5ND3 - chains C and B of the 3 polymer chains in the assembly; structure by electron microscopy, 6.10 A resolution (low resolution: residue-level contacts below are approximate; hydrogen-bond / salt-bridge calls are withheld).

== Chain C ==
Protein: Kinesin-like protein KIF20A
Source organism: Mus musculus
UniProtKB: P97329 (KI20A_MOUSE); numbering as in UniProt (aligned over 21-521)
Amino-acid sequence (501 residues; each row starts with the number of its first residue):
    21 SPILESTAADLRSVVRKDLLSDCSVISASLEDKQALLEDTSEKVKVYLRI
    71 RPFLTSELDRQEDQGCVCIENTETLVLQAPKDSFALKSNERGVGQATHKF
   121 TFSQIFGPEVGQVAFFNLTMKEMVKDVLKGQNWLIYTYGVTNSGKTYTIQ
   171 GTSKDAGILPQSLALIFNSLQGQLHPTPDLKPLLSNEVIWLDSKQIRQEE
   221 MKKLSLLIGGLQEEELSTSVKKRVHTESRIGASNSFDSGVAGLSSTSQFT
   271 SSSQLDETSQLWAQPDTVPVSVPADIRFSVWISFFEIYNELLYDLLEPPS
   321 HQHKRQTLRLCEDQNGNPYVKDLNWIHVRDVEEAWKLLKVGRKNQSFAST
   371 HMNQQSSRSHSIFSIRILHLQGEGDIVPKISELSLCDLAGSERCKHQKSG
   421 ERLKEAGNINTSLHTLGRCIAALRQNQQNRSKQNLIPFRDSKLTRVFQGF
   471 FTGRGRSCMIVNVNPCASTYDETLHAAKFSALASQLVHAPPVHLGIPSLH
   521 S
Not modelled in the structure: 21-60, 101-114, 191-295, 322-326, 367-376, 392-398, 416-421, 504-521
Swiss-Prot annotation at these positions:
  - binding site (ATP): Gly-159 to Thr-166
  - modified residue: Ser-21 (Phosphoserine)
From the paper describing this entry:
  - post-translational modification sites: Thr-197 (citing earlier work)

== Chain B ==
Protein: Tubulin beta-2B chain
Source organism: Bos taurus
UniProtKB: Q6B856 (TBB2B_BOVIN); the author numbering skips numbers that UniProt does not, so the offset changes along the chain: 1-44 = UniProt 1-44; 47-360 = UniProt 45-358; 369-455 = UniProt 359-445
Amino-acid sequence (445 residues; row label = number of the first residue in the row; note: 10 numbers in that range are skipped by the numbering (no residue carries them; nothing is unmodelled there)):
     1 MREIVHIQAGQCGNQIGAKFWEVISDEHGIDPTGSYHGDSDLQL
    47 ERINVYYNEAAGNKYVPRAILVDLEPGTMDSVRSGPFGQIFRPDNFVFGQ
    97 SGAGNNWAKGHYTEGAELVDSVLDVVRKESESCDCLQGFQLTHSLGGGTG
   147 SGMGTLLISKIREEYPDRIMNTFSVVPSPKVSDTVVEPYNATLSVHQLVE
   197 NTDETYCIDNEALYDICFRTLKLTTPTYGDLNHLVSATMSGVTTCLRFPG
   247 QLNADLRKLAVNMVPFPRLHFFMPGFAPLTSRGSQQYRALTVPELTQQMF
   297 DAKNMMAACDPRHGRYLTVAAVFRGRMSMKEVDEQMLNVQNKNSSYFVEW
   347 IPNNVKTAVCDIPP
   369 RGLKMSATFIGNSTAIQELFKRISEQFTAMFRRKAFLHWYTGEGMDEMEF
   419 TEAESNMNDLVSEYQQYQDATADEQGEFEEEEGEDEA
Not modelled in the structure: 1, 438-455
Differences from the reference sequence: conflict Ala-57 (Thr55 in Q6B856), Val-172 (Met170 in Q6B856), Ala-298 (Ser296 in Q6B856), Val-318 (Ile316 in Q6B856)
Small-molecule neighbours:
  - GDP (guanosine-5'-diphosphate): Gly-10, Gln-11, Cys-12, Gln-15, Ile-16, Asn-101, Ser-140, Gly-142, Gly-143, Gly-144, Thr-145, Gly-146, Val-171, Pro-173, Asp-179, Thr-180, Glu-183, Asn-206, Leu-209, Tyr-224, Asn-228
  - taxol (TA1): Glu-22, Val-23, Asp-26, Glu-27, Leu-217, Asp-226, His-229, Leu-230, Ala-233, Ser-236, Gly-237, Phe-272, Pro-274, Leu-275, Thr-276, Ser-277, Arg-278, Arg-320, Pro-360, Arg-369, Gly-370, Leu-371
Swiss-Prot annotation at these positions:
  - motif: Met-1 to Ile-4 (MREI motif)
  - binding site (GTP): Gln-11, Glu-71, Ser-140, Gly-144, Thr-145, Gly-146, Asn-206, Asn-228
  - binding site (Mg(2+)): Glu-71
  - modified residue: Ser-40 (Phosphoserine), Lys-60 (N6-acetyllysine), Ser-174 (Phosphoserine), Thr-287 (Phosphothreonine), Thr-292 (Phosphothreonine), Arg-320 (Omega-N-methylarginine), Glu-448 (5-glutamyl polyglutamate)
  - cross-link (Glycyl lysine isopeptide (Lys-Gly)): Lys-60 (interchain with G-Cter in ubiquitin), Lys-326 (interchain with G-Cter in ubiquitin)

== Chain C / chain B interface ==
Contacting residue pairs (22):
  Leu-311(C) with Glu-159(B)
  Arg-329(C) with Asp-414(B); Glu-417(B)
  Cys-331(C) with Glu-420(B)
  Glu-332(C) with Met-416(B); Glu-420(B)
  Asp-333(C) with Met-416(B)
  Gln-334(C) with Met-416(B)
  Leu-423(C) with Asp-163(B)
  Lys-424(C) with Pro-162(B); Asp-163(B)
  Arg-438(C) with Phe-262(B)
  Gln-453(C) with Gln-434(B)
  Leu-455(C) with Glu-431(B); Gln-434(B)
  Arg-459(C) with Glu-196(B); Arg-264(B); Ser-423(B); Asn-424(B); Asp-427(B)
  Arg-465(C) with Glu-196(B); Glu-420(B)
Other interface residues (no listed pair), chain C (15 interface residues in all): Asn-309, Asp-460
Other interface residues (no listed pair), chain B (18 interface residues in all): His-192, Pro-263, Tyr-435

== In short ==
The interface between chain C and chain B involves 15 residues on one side and 18 on the other. Chain B binds
GDP and taxol. Curated annotation (UniProt) lists 8 ATP-binding residues on chain C; 8 GTP-binding residues
and Mg2+-binding residue Glu-71(B) on chain B. From the paper: a modification site at Thr-197(C).
Here chain C is Kinesin-like protein KIF20A (Mus musculus) and chain B is Tubulin beta-2B chain (Bos taurus).
Entry 5ND3 (Microtubule-bound MKLP2 motor domain in the with no nucleotide) was determined by electron
microscopy (same publication as 5ND2, 5ND4 and 5ND7).
